Entry 3C5W (X-ray diffraction, 2.80 A resolution); this record covers chains A and C of the 3 polymer chains in the assembly.

Chain A:
Protein: PP2A A subunit
From: Homo sapiens
UniProt: P30153 (2AAA_HUMAN); numbering as in UniProt; present here: 9-46, 400-589
Amino-acid sequence (232 residues; each row starts with the number of its first residue; note: 353 numbers in that range are skipped by the numbering (no residue carries them; nothing is unmodelled there)):
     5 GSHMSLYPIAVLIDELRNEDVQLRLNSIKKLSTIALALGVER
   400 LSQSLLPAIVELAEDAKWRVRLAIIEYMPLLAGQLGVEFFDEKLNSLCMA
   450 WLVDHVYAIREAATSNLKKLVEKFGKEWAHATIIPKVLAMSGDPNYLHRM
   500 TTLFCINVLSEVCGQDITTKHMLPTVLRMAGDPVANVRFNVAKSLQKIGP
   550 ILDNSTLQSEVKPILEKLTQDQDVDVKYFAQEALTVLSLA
Not modelled in the structure: 5-8
Differences from the reference sequence: expression tag (5-8)
Swiss-Prot annotation at these positions:
  - natural variant: Val470 (V470A: In HJS2; uncertain significance), Arg498 (R498L: In HJS2)

Chain C:
Protein: PP2A C subunit
From: Homo sapiens
UniProt: P67775 (PP2AA_HUMAN); numbering as in UniProt (aligned over 1-309)
Amino-acid sequence (310 residues; each row starts with the number of its first residue; numbering starts at 0):
     0 GMDEKVFTKELDQWIEQLNECKQLSESQVKSLCEKAKEILTKESNVQEVR
    50 CPVTVCGDVHGQFHDLMELFRIGGKSPDTNYLFMGDYVDRGYYSVETVTL
   100 LVALKVRYRERITILRGNHESRQITQVYGFYDECLRKYGNANVWKYFTDL
   150 FDYLPLTALVDGQIFCLHGGLSPSIDTLDHIRALDRLQEVPHEGPMCDLL
   200 WSDPDDRGGWGISPRGAGYTFGQDISETFNHANGLTLVSRAHQLVMEGYN
   250 WCHDRNVVTIFSAPNYCYRCGNQAAIMELDDTLKYSFLQFDPAPRRGEPH
   300 VTRRTPDYFL
Not modelled in the structure: 0-5, 294-303
Differences from the reference sequence: expression tag (0)
Swiss-Prot annotation at these positions:
  - active site: His118 (Proton donor)
  - binding site (Mn(2+)): Asp57, His59, Asp85, Asn117, His167, His241
  - binding site (Zn(2+)): Asp57, His59, Asp85
  - binding site (Fe(3+)): Asp85, Asn117, His167, His241
  - modified residue: Tyr307 (Phosphotyrosine), Leu309 (Leucine methyl ester)
  - natural variant: Gly60 (G60V: In HJS3; uncertain significance), Asp88 (D88G: In HJS3), Gln122 (Q122H: In HJS3), Gln125 to Leu309 (deletion: In HJS3), Tyr127 (Y127C: In HJS3), Asp131 (D131H: In HJS3), His191 (H191R: In HJS3), Arg214 to Leu309 (deletion: In HJS3), Asp223 (D223H: In HJS3; D223V: In HJS3), Tyr265 (Y265C: In HJS3), Phe308 (F308FF: In HJS3)
  - mutagenesis: Asp85 (D85N: Loss of phosphatase activity), Leu309 (L309A: Loss of binding to PP2A B-alpha regulatory subunit)
What the authors report for this chain:
  - contacts within the chain: Asp202-Arg214
  - conformationally variable residues (order/disorder transition): Pro293 to Thr304

Interface between chain A and chain C:
Pairs across the interface (44):
  Lys416(A) with Asp290(C), salt bridge
  Trp417(A) with Glu67(C), hydrogen bond; Ile71(C)
  Arg418(A) with Glu67(C), salt bridge; Arg70(C); Pro293(C)
  His454(A) with Ile71(C); Leu287(C)
  Val455(A) with Arg70(C); Ile71(C)
  Tyr456(A) with Arg70(C); Ile71(C), hydrogen bond (backbone-backbone); Gly73(C)
  Ala457(A) with Arg70(C), hydrogen bond (backbone-backbone)
  Pro493(A) with Asp280(C)
  Asn494(A) with Asp279(C); Asp280(C)
  Tyr495(A) with Pro51(C), hydrophobic; Asp77(C); Thr78(C); Asn79(C), hydrogen bond (side chain-backbone); Asp280(C), hydrogen bond (backbone-side chain)
  Leu496(A) with Thr78(C); Glu277(C)
  Arg498(A) with Asp280(C), salt bridge
  Met499(A) with Asp77(C)
  Phe503(A) with Asp77(C)
  Val533(A) with Asp280(C)
  Ala534(A) with Arg110(C)
  Asn535(A) with Pro76(C), hydrogen bond (side chain-backbone); Asp77(C), hydrogen bond (side chain-backbone); Asn79(C), hydrogen bond; Arg110(C)
  Phe538(A) with Pro76(C); Asp77(C); Arg110(C)
  Asn539(A) with Asp77(C), hydrogen bond
  Asp572(A) with Arg110(C), salt bridge
  Asp574(A) with Tyr107(C); Arg110(C), salt bridge
  Tyr577(A) with Thr7(C); Lys8(C); Arg106(C)
  Phe578(A) with Arg106(C)
Also at the interface, not in a pair above, chain A (25 interface residues in all): Arg459, Lys542
Also at the interface, not in a pair above, chain C (24 interface residues in all): Phe69, Gly72, Lys74, Glu109

Summary:
The interface between chain A and chain C involves 25 residues on one side and 24 on the other, with 9
hydrogen bonds and 5 salt bridges. Among the polar pairs are Lys416(A)-Asp290(C), Arg418(A)-Glu67(C) and
Arg498(A)-Asp280(C). From the paper: conformational variability at Pro293(C); contacts within the chain
involving Asp202(C) and Arg214(C).
Here chain A is PP2A A subunit and chain C is PP2A C subunit, both from Homo sapiens. Entry 3C5W (Complex
between PP2A-specific methylesterase PME-1 and PP2A core enzyme) was determined by X-ray diffraction together
with 3C5V from the same study.
